PDB entry 5LMV | electron microscopy, 4.90 A resolution (low resolution: residue-level contacts below are approximate; hydrogen-bond / salt-bridge calls are withheld) | chains A and M of the 26 polymer chains in the assembly

# Chain A
Molecule: 16S ribosomal RNA
Source organism: Thermus thermophilus HB8
Sequence (1522 nucleotides; row label = number of the first residue in the row; note: 44 numbers in that range are skipped by the numbering (no residue carries them; nothing is unmodelled there); a row labelled like 189A-189L holds insertion residues (189A, then the next letters in order); numbering starts at 0):
     0 UUUGUUGGAG AGUUUGAUCC UGGCUCAGGG UGAACGCUGG CGGCGUGCCU AAGACAUGCA
    60 AGUCGUGCGG GCCG
    76 CGGGGUUUU
    88 ACUCCG
    96 UGGUCAGCGG CGGACGGGUG AGUAACGCGU GGGU
  129A G
   130 ACCUACCCGG AAGAGGGGGA CAACCCGGGG AAACUCGGGC UAAUCCCCCA UGUGGACCCG
189A-189L CCCCUUGGGGUG
   190 UGUCCAAAGG GCUUU
   216 GCCCGCUUCC GGAUGGGCCC GCGUCCCAUC AGCUAGUUGG UGGGGUAAUG GCCCACCAAG
   276 GCGACGACGG GUAGCCGGUC UGAGAGGAUG GCCGGCCACA GGGGCACUGA GACACGGGCC
   336 CCACUCCUAC GGGAGGCAGC AGUUAGGAAU CUUCCGCAAU GGGCGCAAGC CUGACGGAGC
   396 GACGCCGCUU GGAGGAAGAA GCCCUUCGGG GUGUAAACUC CUGA
   441 ACCCGGGACG AAACCCCC
   460 GA
   470 CGAGGGGA
   479 CUGACGGUAC CGGGGUAA
   498 UAGCGCCGGC CAACUCCGUG CCAGCAGCCG CGGUAAUACG GAGGGCGCGA GCGUUACCCG
   558 GAUUCACUGG GCGUAAAGGG CGUGUAGGCG GCCUGGGGCG UCCCAUGUGA AAGACCACGG
   618 CUCAACCGUG GGGGAGCGUG GGAUACGCUC AGGCUAGACG GUGGGAGAGG GUGGUGGAAU
   678 UCCCGGAGUA GCGGUGAAAU GCGCAGAUAC CGGGAGGAAC GCCGAUGGCG AAGGCAGCCA
   738 CCUGGUCCAC CCGUGACGCU GAGGCGCGAA AGCGUGGGGA GCAAACCGGA UUAGAUACCC
   798 GGGUAGUCCA CGCCCUAAAC GAUGCGCGCU AGGUCUCUGG GUCU
   848 CCUGGGGGCC GAAGCUAACG CGUUAAGCGC GCCGCCUGGG GAGUACGGCC GCAAGGCUGA
   908 AACUCAAAGG AAUUGACGGG GGCCCGCACA AGCGGUGGAG CAUGUGGUUU AAUUCGAAGC
   968 AACGCGAAGA ACCUUACCAG GCCUUGACAU GCUA
 1001A G
  1002 GGAACCCGGG UGAAAGCCUG GGGUGCCCC
1030A-1030D GCGA
  1031 GGGGAGCCCU AGCACAGGUG CUGCAUGGCC GUCGUCAGCU CGUGCCGUGA GGUGUUGGGU
  1091 UAAGUCCCGC AACGAGCGCA ACCCCCGCCG UUAGUUGCCA GCGGUUCGGC CGGGCACUCU
  1151 AACGGGACUG CCCGCG
  1168 AAAGCGGGAG GAAGGAGGGG ACGACGUCUG GUCAGCAUGG CCCUUACGGC CUGGGCGACA
  1228 CACGUGCUAC AAUGCCCACU ACAAAGCGAU GCCACCCGGC AACGGGGAGC UAAUCGCAAA
  1288 AAGGUGGGCC CAGUUCGGAU UGGGGUCUGC AACCCGACCC CAUGAAGCCG GAAUCGCUAG
  1348 UAAUCGCGGA UCAGCC
 1363A A
  1364 UGCCGCGGUG AAUACGUUCC CGGGCCUUGU ACACACCGCC CGUCACGCCA UGGGAGCGGG
  1424 CUCUACCCGA AGUCGCCGG
1442A-1442B GA
  1443 GCCUA
  1452 C
  1456 GGGCAGGCGC CGAGGGUAGG GCCCGUGACU GGGGCGAAGU CGUAACAAGG UAGCUGUACC
  1516 GGAAGGUGCG GCUGGAUCAC CUCCUUUCU
Unresolved in the structure: 0-4, 1543-1544

# Chain M
Protein: 30S ribosomal protein S13
Source organism: Thermus thermophilus HB8
UniProt: P80377 (RS13_THET8); residues 1-126 here = UniProt positions 1-126
Chain sequence (126 residues; each row starts with the number of its first residue):
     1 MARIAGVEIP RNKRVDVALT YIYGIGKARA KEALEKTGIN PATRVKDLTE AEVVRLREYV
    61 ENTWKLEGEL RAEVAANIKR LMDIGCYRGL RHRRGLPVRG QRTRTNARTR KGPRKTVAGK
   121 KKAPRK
Unresolved in the structure: 1, 120-126

# How chain A and chain M interact
Pairs across the interface - 92 pairs, chain A then chain M:
  G947(A) with Arg-108(M); Thr-109(M)
  C948(A) with Asn-106(M); Ala-107(M); Arg-108(M); Thr-109(M)
  A949(A) with Gln-101(M); Arg-102(M); Asn-106(M)
  U950(A) with Arg-102(M); Thr-105(M); Asn-106(M)
  G951(A) with Arg-102(M); Thr-105(M)
  U952(A) with Thr-105(M)
  G953(A) with Arg-104(M)
  G954(A) with Arg-104(M)
  A1225(A) with Gln-101(M); Arg-102(M); Thr-103(M); Arg-104(M)
  C1226(A) with Arg-91(M); Leu-96(M); Thr-103(M); Arg-104(M); Lys-111(M)
  A1227(A) with Leu-96(M); Lys-111(M); Lys-115(M); Val-117(M)
  C1228(A) with Arg-104(M); Arg-108(M); Lys-111(M); Pro-113(M); Lys-115(M); Thr-116(M); Val-117(M)
  A1229(A) with Arg-104(M); Arg-108(M); Arg-114(M); Thr-116(M)
  C1230(A) with Thr-105(M)
  G1295(A) with Arg-14(M)
  C1296(A) with Arg-14(M); Arg-44(M)
  C1297(A) with Lys-13(M); Arg-44(M)
  U1301(A) with Tyr-21(M)
  U1302(A) with Lys-13(M); Arg-14(M); Val-17(M); Tyr-21(M); Lys-27(M)
  A1306(A) with Thr-109(M)
  U1307(A) with Gln-101(M); Thr-109(M); Arg-110(M)
  U1308(A) with His-92(M); Pro-97(M); Val-98(M); Arg-99(M); Gln-101(M); Arg-110(M)
  G1309(A) with Asn-77(M); Leu-81(M); Arg-88(M); His-92(M); Arg-99(M)
  G1310(A) with Asn-77(M); Arg-80(M); Arg-88(M)
  C1321(A) with Tyr-87(M)
  C1322(A) with Tyr-87(M); Arg-91(M)
  G1323(A) with Arg-99(M); Gly-100(M)
  C1328(A) with Ala-28(M); Arg-29(M)
  A1329(A) with Tyr-23(M); Gly-24(M); Ile-25(M); Gly-26(M); Lys-27(M); Ala-28(M); Arg-29(M); Leu-70(M)
  U1330(A) with Ile-22(M); Tyr-23(M); Gly-24(M); Ile-25(M); Gly-26(M)
  G1331(A) with Tyr-23(M)
Interface residues without a listed pair, chain A (35 interface residues in all): A946, G1224, C1320, A1332
Interface residues without a listed pair, chain M (47 interface residues in all): Asn-12, Thr-20, Glu-73, Val-74, Gly-112

# In short
Chain A and chain M form an interface of 35 and 47 residues respectively.
Here chain A is 16S ribosomal RNA and chain M is 30S ribosomal protein S13, both from Thermus thermophilus
HB8. Entry 5LMV (Structure of bacterial 30S-IF1-IF2-IF3-mRNA-tRNA translation pre-initiation
complex(state-III)) was determined by electron microscopy, deposited together with 5LMN, 5LMO, 5LMP, 5LMQ,
5LMR, 5LMS, 5LMT and 5LMU.
